PDB entry 5MR5 | X-ray diffraction, 2.00 A resolution | chains A and C of the 4 polymer chains in the assembly

# Chain A
Protein: Neurturin
From: Homo sapiens
UniProt: Q99748 (NRTN_HUMAN); residue numbers follow UniProt; this construct covers 96-197
Sequence (102 residues; row label = number of the first residue in the row):
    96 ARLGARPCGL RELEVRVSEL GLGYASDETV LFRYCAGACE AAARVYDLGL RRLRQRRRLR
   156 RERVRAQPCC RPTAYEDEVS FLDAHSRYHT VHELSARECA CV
Not modelled in the structure: 96-99
UniProt features mapped onto this chain:
  - binding site (heparan sulfate group): Arg149, Arg158, Arg160, Gln162
Disulfide bonds: Cys103-Cys165, Cys130-Cys194, Cys134-Cys196
Reported in the primary citation:
  - binding site for sulfate ion: Arg149, Arg158, Arg160, Gln162
  - mutagenesis - R149A/R152A/R158A, R158A/R160A/Q162A: decreased binding to heparin-Sepharose
  - mutagenesis - R149A/R152A/R158A, R158A/R160A/Q162A: unchanged signaling
  - mutagenesis - E123A/Y183A: abolished signaling

# Chain C
Protein: GDNF family receptor alpha-2
From: Homo sapiens
UniProt: O00451 (GFRA2_HUMAN); residues 147-362 here = UniProt positions 147-362
Sequence (216 residues; row label = number of the first residue in the row):
   147 GTGADPVVSA KSNHCLDAAK ACNLNDNCKK LRSSYISICN REISPTERCN RRKCHKALRQ
   207 FFDRVPSEYT YRMLFCSCQD QACAERRRQT ILPSCSYEDK EKPNCLDLRG VCRTDHLCRS
   267 RLADFHANCR ASYQTVTSCP ADNYQACLGS YAGMIGFDMT PNYVDSSPTG IVVSPWCSCR
   327 GSGNMEEECE KFLRDFTENP CLRNAIQAFG NGTDVN
Not modelled in the structure: 147-158, 357-362
UniProt features mapped onto this chain:
  - glycosylation: Asn357 (N-linked (GlcNAc...) asparagine)
Disulfide bonds: Cys161-Cys222, Cys168-Cys174, Cys185-Cys200, Cys195-Cys241, Cys224-Cys229, Cys251-Cys323, Cys258-Cys264, Cys275-Cys293, Cys285-Cys347, Cys325-Cys335

# Interface between chain A and chain C
Pairs across the interface (36):
  Glu109(A) - Lys166(C)  salt bridge
  Glu109(A) - Leu170(C)
  Asp122(A) - Leu162(C)
  Glu123(A) - Leu162(C)
  Glu123(A) - Ala165(C)
  Glu123(A) - Asn169(C)  hydrogen bond
  Glu123(A) - Arg178(C)  salt bridge
  Glu123(A) - Arg232(C)  salt bridge
  Thr124(A) - Lys166(C)
  Thr124(A) - Asn169(C)  hydrogen bond (backbone-side chain)
  Thr124(A) - Leu170(C)
  Val125(A) - Asn169(C)
  Leu126(A) - Leu170(C)
  Arg128(A) - Asp172(C)  salt bridge
  Glu171(A) - Lys175(C)  salt bridge
  Glu173(A) - Lys175(C)
  Glu173(A) - Ser179(C)  hydrogen bond
  Glu173(A) - Ser180(C)
  Glu173(A) - Ser183(C)  hydrogen bond
  Val174(A) - Lys175(C)
  Val174(A) - Ser179(C)
  Ser175(A) - Asn169(C)  hydrogen bond (backbone-side chain)
  Ser175(A) - Arg178(C)  hydrogen bond (backbone-side chain)
  Ser175(A) - Ser179(C)  hydrogen bond
  Ser175(A) - Ile182(C)
  Leu177(A) - Arg232(C)  hydrogen bond (backbone-side chain)
  Ser181(A) - Glu231(C)  hydrogen bond
  Ser181(A) - Gln235(C)  hydrogen bond (backbone-side chain)
  Tyr183(A) - Ile182(C)  hydrophobic
  Tyr183(A) - Asn186(C)  hydrogen bond (backbone-side chain)
  Tyr183(A) - Gln235(C)  hydrogen bond (side chain-backbone)
  Tyr183(A) - Thr236(C)
  Tyr183(A) - Leu238(C)  hydrophobic
  Thr185(A) - Ser179(C)
  Thr185(A) - Ile182(C)
  Thr185(A) - Ser183(C)
Interface residues without a listed pair, chain A (17 interface residues in all): Arg111, Phe176
Interface features reported in the paper:
  - interface residues, chain A: Glu123(A), Tyr183(A)
  - interface residues, chain C: Ser183(C), Asn186(C)

# Summary
The interface between chain A and chain C involves 17 residues on one side and 18 on the other, with 12
hydrogen bonds and 5 salt bridges. Polar contacts include Glu109(A)-Lys166(C), Glu123(A)-Arg178(C) and
Glu123(A)-Arg232(C). From the paper: a binding site for sulfate ion at Arg149(A), Arg158(A) and Arg160(A)
among others; R149A/R152A/R158A and R158A/R160A/Q162A of chain A reduce binding to heparin-Sepharose.
Here chain A is Neurturin and chain C is GDNF family receptor alpha-2, both from Homo sapiens. Entry 5MR5
(Ligand-receptor complex) was determined by X-ray diffraction together with 5NMZ and 5MR4 from the same study.
